PDB entry 7OAT | X-ray diffraction, 3.00 A resolution | chains B and C of the 3 polymer chains in the assembly

== Chain B ==
Molecule: Transitional endoplasmic reticulum ATPase
Source organism: Homo sapiens
Notes: EC 3.6.4.6
UniProt: P55072 (TERA_HUMAN); residue numbers follow UniProt; this construct covers 2-480
Chain sequence (481 residues; row label = number of the first residue in the row; numbering starts at 0):
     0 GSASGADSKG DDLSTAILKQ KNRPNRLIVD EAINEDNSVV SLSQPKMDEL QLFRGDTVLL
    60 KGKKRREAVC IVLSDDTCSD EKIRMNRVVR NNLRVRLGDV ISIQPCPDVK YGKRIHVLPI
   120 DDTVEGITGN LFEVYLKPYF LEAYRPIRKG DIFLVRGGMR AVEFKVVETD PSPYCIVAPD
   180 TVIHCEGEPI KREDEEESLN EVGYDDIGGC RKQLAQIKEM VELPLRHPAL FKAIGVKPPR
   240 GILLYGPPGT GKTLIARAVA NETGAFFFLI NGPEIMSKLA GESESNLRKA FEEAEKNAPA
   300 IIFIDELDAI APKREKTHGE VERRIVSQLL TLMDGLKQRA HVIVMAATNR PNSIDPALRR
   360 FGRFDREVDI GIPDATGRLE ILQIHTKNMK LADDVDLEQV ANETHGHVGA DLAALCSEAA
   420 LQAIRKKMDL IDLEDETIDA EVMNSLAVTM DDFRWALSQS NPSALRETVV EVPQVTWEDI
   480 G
Disordered / not traced: 0-22, 429-433, 462-480
Construct notes: expression tag (0-1)
Modified / non-standard residues: Lys-315 (N-trimethyllysine; M3L)
Curated features (UniProtKB/Swiss-Prot):
  - binding site (ATP): Pro-247 to Leu-253, Asn-348, His-384
  - modified residue: Ala-2 (N-acetylalanine), Ser-3 (Phosphoserine), Ser-7 (Phosphoserine), Ser-13 (Phosphoserine), Ser-37 (Phosphoserine), Lys-315 (N6,N6,N6-trimethyllysine), Thr-436 (Phosphothreonine), Ser-462 (Phosphoserine)
  - cross-link (Glycyl lysine isopeptide (Lys-Gly)): Lys-8 (interchain with G-Cter in SUMO2), Lys-18 (interchain with G-Cter in SUMO2)
  - natural variant: Arg-95 (R95G: In IBMPFD1), Gly-97 (G97E: In CMT2Y), Ile-126 (I126F: In IBMPFD1; uncertain significance), Arg-155 (R155C: In IBMPFD1; R155H: In FTDALS6 and IBMPFD1; R155L: In IBMPFD1; R155P: In IBMPFD1; R155S: In IBMPFD1), Arg-159 (R159G: In FTDALS6; R159H: In IBMPFD1), Ala-160 (A160T: In IBMPFD1; uncertain significance), Glu-185 (E185K: In CMT2Y), Arg-191 (R191Q: In FTDALS6 and IBMPFD1), Leu-198 (L198W: In IBMPFD1), Ala-232 (A232E: In IBMPFD1), Ile-254 (I254F: In IBMPFD1; uncertain significance), Ile-369 (I369T: In IBMPFD1; uncertain significance), 1 further natural variant entry in UniProt
  - mutagenesis: Phe-52 to Asp-55 (Abolishes interaction with NPLOC4; when associated with A-110), Arg-53 (R53A: Minor effect on affinity for ATP and ADP), Arg-86 (R86A: Strongly increased affinity for ATP. Strongly reduced affinity for ADP), Tyr-110 (Y110A: Abolishes interaction with NPLOC4; when associated with 52-A--A-55), Arg-113 to His-115 (Severely reduced binding to DERL1), Phe-131 (F131R: Severely reduced binding to DERL1), Leu-140 (L140D: Severely reduced binding to DERL1), Asp-179 (D179R: No effect on binding to DERL1), His-183 (H183W: Severely reduced binding to DERL1), Lys-251 (K251Q: Impairs ERAD degradation of HMGCR and does not inhibit interaction with RHBDD1; when associated with Q-524), Glu-305 (E305Q: Defect in ubiquitin-dependent protein degradation by the proteasome; when associated with Q-578), Lys-312 (K312A: Does not affect methylation by VCPKMT), 6 further mutagenesis entries in UniProt
Ligand contacts: ATP (adenosine-5'-triphosphate): Asp-205, Ile-206, Gly-207, Cys-209, Pro-246, Pro-247, Gly-248, Thr-249, Gly-250, Lys-251, Thr-252, Leu-253, Asp-304, Ile-380, His-384, Gly-408, Ala-409, Ala-412
From the paper describing this entry:
  - post-translational modification sites: Lys-315

== Chain C ==
Molecule: Protein-lysine methyltransferase METTL21D
Source organism: Homo sapiens
Notes: EC 2.1.1.-
UniProt: Q9H867 (MT21D_HUMAN); numbering as in UniProt (aligned over 7-229)
Chain sequence (224 residues; row label = number of the first residue in the row):
     6 GSSLEDPLRS FVRVLEKRDG TVLRLQQYSS GGVGCVVWDA AIVLSKYLET PEFSGDGAHA
    66 LSRRSVLELG SGTGAVGLMA ATLGADVVVT DLEELQDLLK MNINMNKHLV TGSVQAKVLK
   126 WGEEIEGFPS PPDFILMADC IYYEESLEPL LKTLKDISGF ETCIICCYEQ RTMGKNPEIE
   186 KKYFELLQLD FDFEKIPLEK HDEEYRSEDI HIIYIRKKKS KFPS
Disordered / not traced: 6-12, 224-229
Construct notes: expression tag (6)
Curated features (UniProtKB/Swiss-Prot):
  - binding site (S-adenosyl-L-methionine): Trp-43, Gly-75 to Gly-77, Asp-96, Trp-126, Ala-143, Tyr-148
  - modified residue: Ser-8 (Phosphoserine)
  - mutagenesis: Glu-73 (E73Q: Loss of methyltransferase activity), Asp-96 (D96A/V: Loss of methyltransferase activity), Asp-144 (D144V: Loss of methyltransferase activity)
Ligand contacts: S-adenosylhomocysteine (SAH): Val-38, Gly-39, Val-41, Val-42, Trp-43, Ala-46, Glu-73, Gly-75, Ser-76, Gly-77, Thr-78, Asp-96, Leu-97, Leu-100, Leu-124, Lys-125, Trp-126, Ala-143, Asp-144, Tyr-147, Tyr-148, Glu-150
From the paper describing this entry:
  - binding site for S-adenosylhomocysteine: Asp-96, Trp-126
  - mutagenesis - V38L, D44A, D44R: abolished catalytic activity with Transitional endoplasmic reticulum ATPase (chain B)
  - catalytic residues: Asp-144 (proposed by the authors, not directly observed)
  - conformationally variable residues (loop rearrangement): Val-38

== Interface between chain B and chain C ==
Residue-residue contacts (56):
  Gly-280(B) with Arg-14(C), hydrogen bond (backbone-side chain)
  Glu-283(B) with Ser-34(C), hydrogen bond
  Ser-284(B) with Arg-14(C)
  Arg-287(B) with Arg-14(C); Ser-15(C), hydrogen bond (side chain-backbone)
  Lys-312(B) with Met-178(C)
  Arg-313(B) with Met-178(C)
  Glu-314(B) with Met-178(C); Gly-179(C); Lys-180(C), hydrogen bond (side chain-backbone); Asn-181(C)
  Lys-315(B) with Val-38(C); Trp-43(C); Asp-144(C); Tyr-147(C); Arg-176(C); Asn-181(C), hydrogen bond (backbone-side chain)
  Thr-316(B) with Val-38(C)
  His-317(B) with Val-38(C); Leu-97(C); Tyr-147(C), hydrogen bond; Tyr-148(C)
  Gly-318(B) with Gly-36(C)
  Glu-319(B) with Gly-36(C); Gly-37(C)
  Val-320(B) with Ser-35(C); Gly-36(C), hydrogen bond (backbone-backbone)
  Glu-321(B) with Ser-34(C); Ser-35(C)
  Arg-322(B) with Ser-34(C)
  Arg-323(B) with Ser-34(C), hydrogen bond (backbone-backbone); Gly-36(C), hydrogen bond (side chain-backbone); Gly-37(C); Val-38(C); Val-41(C)
  Ser-326(B) with Phe-16(C); Val-41(C)
  Gln-327(B) with Phe-16(C)
  Leu-329(B) with Arg-18(C), hydrogen bond (backbone-side chain)
  Thr-330(B) with Phe-16(C); Val-17(C); Arg-18(C), hydrogen bond; Gln-32(C)
  Asp-333(B) with Arg-18(C), salt bridge
  Ala-356(B) with Asp-44(C)
  Arg-359(B) with Asp-44(C), salt bridge; Glu-174(C), salt bridge; Ser-212(C); Asp-214(C), salt bridge; Ile-215(C)
  Phe-360(B) with Asp-44(C); Val-48(C), hydrophobic; Tyr-210(C), hydrophobic; Arg-211(C)
  Arg-362(B) with Arg-18(C); Asp-44(C), salt bridge
Interface residues without a listed pair, chain B (27 interface residues in all): Arg-239, Pro-355
Interface residues without a listed pair, chain C (34 interface residues in all): Tyr-33, Ile-47, Thr-177, Glu-209
From the paper, about this interface:
  - residue pairs: Lys-315(B)/Val-38(C) (hydrophobic contact), Trp-43(C)/Lys-315(B) (hydrophobic contact), Tyr-147(C)/Lys-315(B) (hydrophobic contact)
  - interface residues, chain B: Asp-333(B), Arg-359(B), Arg-362(B)
  - hot spots on chain B (mutagenesis) - R359A, R362A: decreased binding to Protein-lysine methyltransferase METTL21D (chain C)
  - hot spots on chain B (mutagenesis) - R359E, R362E: abolished binding to Protein-lysine methyltransferase METTL21D (chain C)
  - interface residues, chain C: Arg-18(C), Asp-44(C), Glu-174(C), Asp-214(C)

== Summary ==
27 residues of chain B and 34 residues of chain C are in contact, with 11 hydrogen bonds and 5 salt bridges.
Among the polar pairs are Asp-333(B)/Arg-18(C), Arg-359(B)/Asp-44(C) and Arg-359(B)/Glu-174(C). The paper
describes hydrophobic contacts between Lys-315(B) and Val-38(C), Trp-43(C) and Lys-315(B) and Tyr-147(C) and
Lys-315(B). From the paper: the catalytic residue Asp-144(C); V38L, D44A and D44R of chain C abolish catalytic
activity with Transitional endoplasmic reticulum ATPase (chain B); 7 substitutions were tested in all.
Here chain B is Transitional endoplasmic reticulum ATPase and chain C is Protein-lysine methyltransferase
METTL21D, both from Homo sapiens. Entry 7OAT (Structural basis for targeted p97 remodelling by ASPL as
prerequisite for p97 trimethylation by METTL21D) was determined by X-ray diffraction together with 7OAS from
the same study.
